3V58 - chains A and B; structure by X-ray diffraction, 1.85 A resolution.

Chain A:
Name: Phycoerythrin alpha subunit
Organism: Porphyridium purpureum
UniProtKB: E2IH77 (E2IH77_PORCR); residues 1-164 here = UniProt positions 1-164
Chain sequence (164 residues; numbered 1 to 164; the number before each row is that of its first residue):
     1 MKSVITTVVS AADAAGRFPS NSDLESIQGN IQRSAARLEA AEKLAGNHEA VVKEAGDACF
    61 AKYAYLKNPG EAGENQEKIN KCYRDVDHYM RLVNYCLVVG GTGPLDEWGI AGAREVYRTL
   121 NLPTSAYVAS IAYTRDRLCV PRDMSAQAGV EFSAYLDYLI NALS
Covalently attached groups: phycoerythrobilin (PEB) linked to Cys82, Cys139
Ligand contacts:
  - phycoerythrobilin (PEB), molecule 1: Leu24, Glu25, Gln28
  - phycoerythrobilin (PEB), molecule 2: Lys43, Leu44, Asn47, Ala50, Val51, Glu54, Thr134, Arg137, Leu138, Arg142, Asp143, Met144, Phe152
  - phycoerythrobilin (PEB), molecule 3: Cys59, Phe60, Leu66, Ala72, Gly73, Lys78, Lys81, Arg84, Asp85, His88, Tyr89, Trp108, Val116, Tyr117, Leu120, Leu122, Pro123, Ala126, Tyr127

Chain B:
Name: Phycoerythrin beta subunit
Organism: Porphyridium purpureum
UniProtKB: E2IH76 (E2IH76_PORCR); residues 1-177 here = UniProt positions 1-177
Chain sequence (177 residues; each row starts with the number of its first residue):
     1 MLDAFSRVVV NSDAKAAYVG GSDLQALKSF IADGNKRLDA VNSIVSNASC MVSDAVSGMI
    61 CENPGLISPG GNCYTNRRMA ACLRDGEIIL RYVSYALLAG DASVLEDRCL NGLKETYIAL
   121 GVPTNSSIRA VSIMKAQAVA FITNTATERK MSFAAGDCTS LASEVASYFD RVGAAIS
Modified / non-standard residues: Asn72 (n-methyl asparagine; MEN)
Covalently attached groups: phycoerythrobilin (PEB) linked to Cys50, Cys61, Cys82, Cys158
Ligand contacts:
  - phycoerythrobilin (PEB), molecule 1: Ala32, Asn35, Lys36, Leu38, Asp39, Ala40, Asn42, Ile142, Thr143, Asn144, Phe153, Ala154, Ala155, Gly156, Asp157, Leu161
  - phycoerythrobilin (PEB), molecule 2: Asn47, Met51, Asp54, Ser57, Gly58, Glu62, Arg129, Ile133, Ala136, Gln137, Ala140, Phe141, Thr145, Ala146, Thr147, Glu148, Arg149
  - phycoerythrobilin (PEB), molecule 3: Val56, Met59, Leu66, Asn72, Cys73, Arg77, Arg78, Ala81, Asp85, Ile88, Tyr92, Arg108, Cys109, Leu113, Thr116, Tyr117, Leu120, Val122, Pro123, Ser126, Ser127, Ala130
  - phycoerythrobilin (PEB), molecule 4: Ser57, Ile60, Ile67, Tyr74, Thr75, Asn76, Met79

How chain A and chain B interact:
Contacting residue pairs (65):
  Met1(A) with Met1(B), hydrogen bond (backbone-backbone); Ser6(B)
  Ser3(A) with Asp3(B), hydrogen bond
  Ile5(A) with Asp3(B); Ala99(B), hydrophobic
  Thr6(A) with Met1(B); Asp3(B)
  Val9(A) with Met1(B), hydrophobic; Tyr95(B), hydrophobic
  Ser10(A) with Arg108(B), hydrogen bond
  Ala12(A) with Tyr95(B), hydrogen bond (backbone-side chain)
  Asp13(A) with Arg91(B), salt bridge; Tyr92(B), hydrogen bond; Tyr95(B), hydrogen bond (backbone-side chain); Arg108(B), salt bridge
  Gly16(A) with Arg91(B)
  Arg17(A) with Arg91(B); Tyr95(B), hydrogen bond (backbone-side chain)
  Phe18(A) with Val45(B), hydrophobic; Ala48(B), hydrophobic; Glu87(B); Leu90(B); Arg91(B); Ser94(B)
  Pro19(A) with Val41(B), hydrophobic; Val45(B); Ser94(B); Tyr95(B)
  Leu24(A) with Leu38(B); Val41(B), hydrophobic; Leu98(B), hydrophobic
  Ile27(A) with Leu38(B), hydrophobic; Leu98(B), hydrophobic
  Gln28(A) with Asn35(B)
  Ile31(A) with Gly34(B); Asn35(B)
  Ser34(A) with Ile31(B)
  Leu38(A) with Ile31(B), hydrophobic
  Glu42(A) with Gly21(B); Leu24(B); Lys28(B), salt bridge
  Ala45(A) with Tyr18(B), hydrophobic; Val19(B); Gly20(B)
  His48(A) with Tyr18(B)
  Asp87(A) with Tyr18(B), hydrogen bond
  Met90(A) with Tyr18(B)
  Arg91(A) with Asp13(B), salt bridge; Ala16(B); Ala17(B); Tyr18(B), hydrogen bond (backbone-side chain)
  Asn94(A) with Tyr18(B); Val19(B)
  Tyr95(A) with Val9(B), hydrophobic; Ser12(B); Asp13(B), hydrogen bond (side chain-backbone); Ala17(B), hydrogen bond (side chain-backbone); Val19(B), hydrophobic
  Val98(A) with Phe5(B); Val19(B), hydrophobic; Leu27(B), hydrophobic
  Val99(A) with Ser6(B); Val9(B), hydrophobic
  Trp108(A) with Val9(B), hydrophobic; Asp13(B)
Also at the interface, not in a pair above, chain A (33 interface residues in all): Asn21, Ala41, Leu44, Pro104
Also at the interface, not in a pair above, chain B (36 interface residues in all): Leu2, Val10, Asn42, Val104

Summary:
33 residues of chain A and 36 residues of chain B are in contact; the contacts include 11 hydrogen bonds and 4
salt bridges. Polar contacts include Asp13(A)-Arg91(B), Asp13(A)-Arg108(B) and Glu42(A)-Lys28(B). Chain A
binds phycoerythrobilin. Ligands of chain B: phycoerythrobilin.
Here chain A is Phycoerythrin alpha subunit and chain B is Phycoerythrin beta subunit, both from Porphyridium
purpureum. Entry 3V58 (Crystal Structure of the B-phycoerythrin from the red algae Porphyridium Cruentum at
pH5) was determined by X-ray diffraction together with 3V57 from the same study.
